3DUF - chains B and I of the 5 polymer chains in the assembly; structure by X-ray diffraction, 2.50 A resolution.

Chain B:
Protein: Pyruvate dehydrogenase E1 component subunit beta
Organism: Bacillus stearothermophilus
Notes: EC 1.2.4.1
UniProtKB: P21874 (ODPB_BACST); residues 0-324 here correspond to UniProt positions 1-325 (UniProt number = residue number + 1)
Chain sequence (325 residues; each row starts with the number of its first residue; numbering starts at 0):
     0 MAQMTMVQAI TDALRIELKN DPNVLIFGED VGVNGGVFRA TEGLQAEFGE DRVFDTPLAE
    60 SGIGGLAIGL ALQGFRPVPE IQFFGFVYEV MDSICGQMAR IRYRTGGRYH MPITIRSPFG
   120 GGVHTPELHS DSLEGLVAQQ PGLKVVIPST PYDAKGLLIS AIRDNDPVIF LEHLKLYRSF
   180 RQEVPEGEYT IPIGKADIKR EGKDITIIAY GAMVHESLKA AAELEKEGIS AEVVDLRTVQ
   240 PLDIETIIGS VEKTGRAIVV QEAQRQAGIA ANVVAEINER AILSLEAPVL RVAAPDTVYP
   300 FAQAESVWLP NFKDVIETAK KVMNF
Not modelled in the structure: 0
Ion coordination: K+: Ala160, Asp163, Asp165
Residues lining bound ligands: R1T (2-{4-[(4-amino-2-methylpyrimidin-5-yl)methyl]-5-[(1R)-1-hydroxyethyl]-3-methyl-2-thienyl}ethyl trihydrogen diphosphate): Glu28, Leu57, Glu59, Gln81, Phe85, Glu88, His128
UniProt features mapped onto this chain:
  - binding site (thiamine diphosphate): Glu59
Reported in the primary citation:
  - binding site for R1T: His128
  - catalytic residues: Glu59, His128 (proposed by the authors, not directly observed)
  - mutagenesis - H128N, H128Q: unchanged binding to Dihydrolipoyllysine-residue acetyltransferase component of pyruvate dehydrogenase complex (chain I)
  - mutagenesis - H128Q: unchanged catalytic activity (DCPIP assay)
  - mutagenesis - H128N: decreased catalytic activity (DCPIP assay)
  - mutagenesis - H128N (less than 5%), H128Q (less than 5%): decreased catalytic activity (PDH complex activity)
  - mutagenesis - H128Q: unchanged catalytic activity on DCPIP
  - mutagenesis - H128N: decreased catalytic activity on DCPIP

Chain I:
Protein: Dihydrolipoyllysine-residue acetyltransferase component of pyruvate dehydrogenase complex
Organism: Bacillus stearothermophilus
Notes: EC 2.3.1.12
UniProtKB: P11961 (ODP2_BACST); numbering as in UniProt (aligned over 1-428)
Chain sequence (428 residues; row label = number of the first residue in the row):
     1 MAFEFKLPDI GEGIHEGEIV KWFVKPGDEV NEDDVLCEVQ NDKAVVEIPS PVKGKVLEIL
    61 VPEGTVATVG QTLITLDAPG YENMTFKGQE QEEAKKEEKT ETVSKEEKVD AVAPNAPAAE
   121 AEAGPNRRVI AMPSVRKYAR EKGVDIRLVQ GTGKNGRVLK EDIDAFLAGG AKPAPAAAEE
   181 KAAPAAAKPA TTEGEFPETR EKMSGIRRAI AKAMVHSKHT APHVTLMDEA DVTKLVAHRK
   241 KFKAIAAEKG IKLTFLPYVV KALVSALREY PVLNTSIDDE TEEIIQKHYY NIGIAADTDR
   301 GLLVPVIKHA DRKPIFALAQ EINELAEKAR DGKLTPGEMK GASCTITNIG SAGGQWFTPV
   361 INHPEVAILG IGRIAEKPIV RDGEIVAAPM LALSLSFDHR MIDGATAQKA LNHIKRLLSD
   421 PELLLMEA
Not modelled in the structure: 1-127, 166-428
UniProt features mapped onto this chain:
  - active site: His399
  - modified residue: Lys43 (N6-lipoyllysine)

Chain B / chain I interface:
Contacting residue pairs (6; chain B residue first):
  Ile281(B) - Pro133(I)
  Leu282(B) - Ser134(I)  hydrogen bond (backbone-side chain)
  Leu284(B) - Met132(I)
  Leu284(B) - Pro133(I)
  Glu285(B) - Met132(I)
  Ala286(B) - Met132(I)
Other interface residues (no listed pair), chain B (7 interface residues in all): Pro287, Phe324
Other interface residues (no listed pair), chain I (4 interface residues in all): Lys137

In short:
The interface between chain B and chain I involves 7 residues on one side and 4 on the other; the contacts
include 1 hydrogen bond. The hydrogen-bonded pair is Leu282(B)-Ser134(I). Bound to chain B: compound R1T. The
paper reports catalytic residues Glu59(B) and His128(B); H128N and H128Q of chain B reduce catalytic activity
(PDH complex activity).
Here chain B is Pyruvate dehydrogenase E1 component subunit beta and chain I is Dihydrolipoyllysine-residue
acetyltransferase component of pyruvate dehydrogenase complex, both from Bacillus stearothermophilus. Entry
3DUF (Snapshots of catalysis in the E1 subunit of the pyruvate dehydrogenase multi-enzyme complex) was
determined by X-ray diffraction (same publication as 3DV0 and 3DVA).
